6JNX - chains F and N of the 11 polymer chains in the assembly; structure by electron microscopy, 4.08 A resolution (low resolution: residue-level contacts below are approximate; hydrogen-bond / salt-bridge calls are withheld).

== Chain F ==
Molecule: RNA polymerase sigma factor RpoD
From: Escherichia coli K-12
UniProt: P00579 (RPOD_ECOLI); numbering as in UniProt (aligned over 1-613)
Sequence (613 residues; row label = number of the first residue in the row):
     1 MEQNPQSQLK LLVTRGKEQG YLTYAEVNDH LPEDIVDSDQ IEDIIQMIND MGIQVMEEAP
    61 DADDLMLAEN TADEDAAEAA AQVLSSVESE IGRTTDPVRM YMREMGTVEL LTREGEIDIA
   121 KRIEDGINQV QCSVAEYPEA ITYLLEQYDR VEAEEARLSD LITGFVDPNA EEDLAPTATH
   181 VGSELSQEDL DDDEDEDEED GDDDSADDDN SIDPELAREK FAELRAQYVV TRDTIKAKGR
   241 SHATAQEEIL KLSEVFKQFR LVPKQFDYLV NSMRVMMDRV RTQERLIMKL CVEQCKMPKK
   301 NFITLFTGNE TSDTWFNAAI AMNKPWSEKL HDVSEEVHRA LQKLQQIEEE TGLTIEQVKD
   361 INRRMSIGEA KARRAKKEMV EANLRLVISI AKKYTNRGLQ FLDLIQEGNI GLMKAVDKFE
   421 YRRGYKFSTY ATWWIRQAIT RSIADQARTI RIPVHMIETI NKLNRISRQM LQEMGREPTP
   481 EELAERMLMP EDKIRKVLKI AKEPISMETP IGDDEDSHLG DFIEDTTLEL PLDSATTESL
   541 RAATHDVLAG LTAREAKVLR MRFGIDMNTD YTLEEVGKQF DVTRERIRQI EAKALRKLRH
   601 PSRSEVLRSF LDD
Not modelled in the structure: 1-89, 168-212, 237-242, 448-613
UniProt features mapped onto this chain:
  - DNA-binding region: Leu573 to Ala592 (H-T-H motif)
  - region: Arg584 to Arg599 (Interaction with anti-sigma factors)
  - motif: Asp403 to Gln406 (Interaction with polymerase core subunit RpoC)
  - site: Arg562 (Interaction with anti-sigma factors)
  - mutagenesis: Ala553 (A553D: Disrupts the interaction with Escherichia phage lambda antitermination protein Q), Arg596 (R596D/E: 2-fold reduction in activation of class II Crp-dependent promoters)

== Chain N ==
Molecule: 63-nt DNA strand
Sequence (63 nucleotides; numbered 3 to 65; the number before each row is that of its first residue):
     3 CATCATTGAG CAAATGAGCA ACACTATTCG CATAAGGTGG GAGTAGTGAG TCTTAAGTTG
    63 CAA

== How chain F and chain N interact ==
Contacting residue pairs - 37 pairs, chain F then chain N:
  Asp96(F) - DG42(N)
  Val98(F) - DG42(N)
  Arg99(F) - DG42(N)
  Arg99(F) - DG43(N)
  Met102(F) - DG41(N)
  Gly106(F) - DG41(N)
  Leu110(F) - DT40(N)
  Leu111(F) - DT40(N)
  Ala382(F) - DT40(N)
  Arg385(F) - DT40(N)
  Arg385(F) - DG41(N)
  Leu386(F) - DT40(N)
  Ile388(F) - DG41(N)
  Ser389(F) - DT40(N)
  Lys392(F) - DG42(N)
  Lys418(F) - DA34(N)
  Lys418(F) - DT35(N)
  Phe419(F) - DA36(N)
  Glu420(F) - DA36(N)
  Arg423(F) - DA36(N)
  Tyr425(F) - DA36(N)
  Tyr425(F) - DA37(N)
  Tyr425(F) - DG38(N)
  Lys426(F) - DG38(N)
  Lys426(F) - DG39(N)
  Lys426(F) - DT40(N)
  Ser428(F) - DG39(N)
  Thr429(F) - DG38(N)
  Thr429(F) - DG39(N)
  Tyr430(F) - DT35(N)
  Tyr430(F) - DA36(N)
  Trp433(F) - DT35(N)
  Trp434(F) - DA34(N)
  Trp434(F) - DT35(N)
  Gln437(F) - DA34(N)
  Gln437(F) - DT35(N)
  Arg441(F) - DG32(N)
Other interface residues (no listed pair), chain F (28 interface residues in all): Asn383, Thr432

== Summary ==
28 residues of chain F face 11 of chain N across their interface. From UniProt: 2 mutagenesis sites on chain
F.
Here chain F is RNA polymerase sigma factor RpoD (Escherichia coli K-12) and chain N is a 63-nt DNA strand.
Entry 6JNX (Cryo-EM structure of a Q-engaged arrested complex) was determined by electron microscopy together
with 6JNY from the same study.
